PDB entry 6FJY | X-ray diffraction, 2.31 A resolution | chains A and B

[Chain A]
Protein: CsuC
Source organism: Acinetobacter baumannii
Reference sequence: Q6XBY4 (Q6XBY4_ACIBA); residues 1-243 here correspond to UniProt positions 35-277 (UniProt number = residue number + 34)
Chain sequence (250 residues; row label = number of the first residue in the row):
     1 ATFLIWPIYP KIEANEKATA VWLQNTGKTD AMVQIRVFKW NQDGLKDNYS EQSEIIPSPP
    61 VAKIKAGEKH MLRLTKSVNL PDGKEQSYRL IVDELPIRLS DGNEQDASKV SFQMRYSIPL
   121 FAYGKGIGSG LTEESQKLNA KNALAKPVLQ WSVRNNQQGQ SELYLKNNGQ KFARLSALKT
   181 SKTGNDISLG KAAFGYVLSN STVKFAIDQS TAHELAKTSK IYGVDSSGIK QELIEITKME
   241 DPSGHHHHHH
Disordered / not traced: 97-107, 156, 182-187, 213-218, 241-250
Sequence notes: expression tag (244-250)

[Chain B]
Protein: Protein CsuE
Source organism: Acinetobacter baumannii
Reference sequence: A0A0Q1P5T2 (A0A0Q1P5T2_ACIBA); residues 1-312 here correspond to UniProt positions 28-339 (UniProt number = residue number + 27)
Chain sequence (312 residues; numbered 1 to 312; the number before each row is that of its first residue):
     1 ACSVSASGTS SISVPSIYLM ENGENSSQFN SGLSCTGFSL ALANMTYLKY RVEQMSNSFT
    61 NAQTGEKLNA IILDSNNEII SLGQEKDMSS FTLVNLFSGP DGNLPFYIRL PAGQSVSPGV
   121 YQADSPLKVK WFYSVPAVAI VGIGVFFESP GFRRGALGIG FNWGSGADSL GSLSITVLPD
   181 CRILAQDVNF GTAAFASKLE PVQSSMGIRC SVNTPYYVSL NNGLSPQNGN QRAMKSQTGN
   241 TFLKYDIFKN SSNDRWGSGN ERWSSLNATI NPGVHNGVTQ QNYVFTTKIV DENADTIPAG
   301 TYQDTVTVQV EF
Disordered / not traced: 156-157, 196-198, 237-240, 259-261, 273-277, 292-295
Cystine bridges: Cys2-Cys35, Cys181-Cys210
Modified residues: Lys49 (N-dimethyl-lysine; MLY); Lys67 (N-dimethyl-lysine; MLY)
What the authors report for this chain:
  - mutagenesis - I140S/V141S/I143S/V145S: decreased binding to polystyrene surfaces
  - mutagenesis - L40S/A41G/L42S/A43G, I140S/V141S/I143S/V145S, L157S/I159S: unchanged expression

[How chain A and chain B interact]
Contacting residue pairs (82; chain A residue first):
  Leu4(A) with Tyr18(B), hydrophobic; Arg182(B)
  Trp6(A) with Ser13(B); Pro15(B), hydrophobic; Leu178(B), hydrophobic
  Pro7(A) with Leu178(B), hydrophobic
  Ile8(A) with Pro179(B), hydrophobic; Asp180(B); Thr214(B)
  Tyr9(A) with Pro179(B), hydrophobic; Thr214(B); Phe312(B)
  Gln24(A) with Tyr18(B), hydrogen bond
  Tyr49(A) with Glu311(B)
  Arg89(A) with Glu311(B), salt bridge; Phe312(B), hydrogen bond (side chain-backbone)
  Ser108(A) with Val188(B); Asn189(B); Phe190(B), hydrogen bond (backbone-backbone); Met234(B); Thr301(B); Tyr302(B), hydrogen bond (side chain-backbone)
  Lys109(A) with Val188(B); Asn189(B); Met234(B); Tyr302(B), hydrogen bond (backbone-backbone); Gln303(B); Asp304(B), hydrogen bond (backbone-backbone)
  Val110(A) with Asp187(B); Val188(B), hydrogen bond (backbone-backbone); Met234(B), hydrophobic; Tyr245(B); Asp304(B); Val306(B), hydrophobic
  Ser111(A) with Asp187(B), hydrogen bond; Asp304(B), hydrogen bond (backbone-backbone); Thr305(B); Val306(B), hydrogen bond (backbone-backbone)
  Phe112(A) with Ala185(B), hydrophobic; Gln186(B); Val188(B), hydrophobic; Phe285(B), hydrophobic; Val306(B); Val308(B), hydrophobic
  Gln113(A) with Thr305(B); Val306(B), hydrogen bond (backbone-backbone); Thr307(B), hydrogen bond; Val308(B), hydrogen bond (backbone-backbone)
  Met114(A) with Ile183(B), hydrophobic; Val308(B)
  Arg115(A) with Thr307(B); Val308(B), hydrogen bond (backbone-backbone); Gln309(B), hydrogen bond; Val310(B), hydrogen bond (backbone-backbone)
  Tyr116(A) with Ile183(B); Val310(B)
  Ser117(A) with Val310(B), hydrogen bond (backbone-backbone); Glu311(B); Phe312(B), hydrogen bond (backbone-backbone)
  Pro119(A) with Phe312(B)
  Lys191(A) with Lys249(B); Arg262(B); Trp263(B); Ser264(B); Asn267(B), hydrogen bond (backbone-side chain)
  Ala192(A) with Tyr217(B); Ser264(B); Leu266(B)
  Ala193(A) with Pro215(B); Tyr216(B); Tyr217(B), hydrogen bond (backbone-side chain); Ser264(B), hydrogen bond (backbone-side chain); Ser265(B); Leu266(B), hydrophobic
  Phe194(A) with Pro215(B); Tyr216(B), hydrophobic; Tyr217(B), hydrogen bond (backbone-side chain); Glu311(B); Phe312(B)
  Tyr196(A) with Phe312(B), hydrogen bond (side chain-backbone)
  Ile229(A) with Val120(B), hydrophobic
  Lys230(A) with Gln63(B)
Also at the interface, not in a pair above, chain A (30 interface residues in all): Phe3, Ile118, Gly190, Gln231
Also at the interface, not in a pair above, chain B (47 interface residues in all): Cys181, Leu199, Asn213, Ile247, Gly300

[In short]
30 residues of chain A and 47 residues of chain B are in contact, with 23 hydrogen bonds and 1 salt bridge.
Polar contacts include Arg89(A)-Glu311(B), Gln24(A)-Tyr18(B) and Arg89(A)-Phe312(B). From the paper:
I140S/V141S/I143S/V145S of chain B reduce binding to polystyrene surfaces; L40S/A41G/L42S/A43G,
I140S/V141S/I143S/V145S and L157S/I159S of chain B leave expression unchanged.
Here chain A is CsuC and chain B is Protein CsuE, both from Acinetobacter baumannii. Entry 6FJY (Crystal
structure of CsuC-CsuE chaperone-tip adhesion subunit pre-assembly complex from archaic chaperone-usher Csu
pili of Acinetobacter ...) was determined by X-ray diffraction.
